2JFA - chains B and Q of the 4 polymer chains in the assembly; structure by X-ray diffraction, 2.55 A resolution.

# Chain B
Molecule: Estrogen receptor
From: Homo sapiens
Notes: fragment: ligand-binding domain, residues 304-533
Reference sequence: P03372 (ESR1_HUMAN); numbering as in UniProt (aligned over 304-533)
Sequence (252 residues; numbered 282 to 533; the number before each row is that of its first residue):
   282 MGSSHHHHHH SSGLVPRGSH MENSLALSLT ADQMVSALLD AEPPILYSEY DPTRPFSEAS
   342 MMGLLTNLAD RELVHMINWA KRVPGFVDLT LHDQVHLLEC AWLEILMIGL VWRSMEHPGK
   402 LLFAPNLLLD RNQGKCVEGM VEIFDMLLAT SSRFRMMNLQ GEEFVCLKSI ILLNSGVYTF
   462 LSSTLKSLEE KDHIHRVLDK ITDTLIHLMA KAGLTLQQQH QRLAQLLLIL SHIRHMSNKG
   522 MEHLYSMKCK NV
Unresolved in the structure: 282-305, 529-533
Modified residues: Cys417 (carboxymethylated cysteine; CCS)
Small-molecule neighbours: raloxifene (RAL): Met343, Leu346, Thr347, Leu349, Ala350, Asp351, Glu353, Leu354, Trp383, Leu384, Leu387, Met388, Leu391, Arg394, Phe404, Met421, Ile424, Leu428, Gly521, His524, Leu525

# Chain Q
Molecule: Corepressor peptide
Sequence (16 residues; row label = number of the first residue in the row):
     1 DAFQLRQLIL RGLQDD
Unresolved in the structure: 16

# Chain B / chain Q interface
Residue-residue contacts (20):
  Leu354(B) - Leu5(Q)  hydrophobic
  Leu354(B) - Leu8(Q)  hydrophobic
  Ile358(B) - Leu8(Q)
  Ile358(B) - Ile9(Q)  hydrophobic
  Ile358(B) - Gly12(Q)
  Ile358(B) - Leu13(Q)
  Lys362(B) - Gly12(Q)  hydrogen bond (side chain-backbone)
  Lys362(B) - Leu13(Q)
  Lys362(B) - Asp15(Q)
  Phe367(B) - Leu13(Q)  hydrophobic
  Leu372(B) - Leu10(Q)  hydrophobic
  Leu372(B) - Leu13(Q)  hydrophobic
  Leu372(B) - Gln14(Q)
  Gln375(B) - Leu13(Q)
  Val376(B) - Ile9(Q)  hydrophobic
  Val376(B) - Leu10(Q)  hydrophobic
  Val376(B) - Leu13(Q)  hydrophobic
  Leu379(B) - Ile9(Q)  hydrophobic
  Glu380(B) - Arg6(Q)  salt bridge
  Trp383(B) - Leu5(Q)
Other interface residues (no listed pair), chain B (11 interface residues in all): Asn359

# In short
11 residues of chain B face 9 of chain Q across their interface, with 1 hydrogen bond and 1 salt bridge. Polar
contacts include Glu380(B)-Arg6(Q) and Lys362(B)-Gly12(Q). Bound to chain B: raloxifene.
Here chain B is Estrogen receptor (Homo sapiens) and chain Q is Corepressor peptide. Entry 2JFA (Estrogen
receptor alpha lbd in complex with an affinity-selected corepressor peptide) was determined by X-ray
diffraction, deposited together with 2JF9.
